PDB entry 3DFS | X-ray diffraction, 2.03 A resolution | chains B and C of the 4 polymer chains in the assembly

== Chain B (and C) ==
Molecule: Fructose-bisphosphate aldolase A
Source organism: Oryctolagus cuniculus
Notes: EC 4.1.2.13; chain C of this document is another copy of the same molecule, construct and numbering; everything in this record applies to it too
UniProtKB: P00883 (ALDOA_RABIT); residues 1-363 here correspond to UniProt positions 2-364 (UniProt number = residue number + 1)
Sequence (363 residues; row label = number of the first residue in the row):
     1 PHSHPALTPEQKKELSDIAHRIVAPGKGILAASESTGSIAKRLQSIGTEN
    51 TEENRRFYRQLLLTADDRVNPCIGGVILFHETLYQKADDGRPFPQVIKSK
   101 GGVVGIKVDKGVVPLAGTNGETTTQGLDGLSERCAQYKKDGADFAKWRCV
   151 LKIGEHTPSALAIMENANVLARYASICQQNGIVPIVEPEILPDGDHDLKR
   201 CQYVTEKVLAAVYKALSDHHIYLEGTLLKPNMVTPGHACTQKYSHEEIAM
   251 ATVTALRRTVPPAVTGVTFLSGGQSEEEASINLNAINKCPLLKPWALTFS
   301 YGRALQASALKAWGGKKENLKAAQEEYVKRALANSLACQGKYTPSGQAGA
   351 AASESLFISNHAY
Not modelled in the structure: 346-358 (chain C: 349-358)
Sequence notes: engineered mutation S33 (Asp34 in P00883)
UniProt features mapped onto this chain:
  - active site: E187 (Proton acceptor), K229 (Schiff-base intermediate with dihydroxyacetone-P)
  - binding site (beta-D-fructose 1,6-bisphosphate): R42, S271 to G273, S300, R303
  - site: C72 (Essential for substrate cleavage), K107 (Essential for substrate cleavage), K146 (Alkylation inactivates the enzyme), H361 (Alkylation inactivates the enzyme), Y363 (Necessary for preference for fructose 1,6-bisphosphate over fructose 1-phosphate)
  - modified residue: T8 (Phosphothreonine), S35 (Phosphoserine), S38 (Phosphoserine), K41 (N6-acetyllysine), S45 (Phosphoserine), K98 (N6-(2-hydroxyisobutyryl)lysine), K107 (N6-acetyllysine), K110 (N6-acetyllysine), S131 (Phosphoserine), K146 (N6-(2-hydroxyisobutyryl)lysine), S271 (Phosphoserine), K311 (N6-malonyllysine), K329 (N6-acetyllysine), N360 (Deamidated asparagine)
  - cross-link: K41 (Glycyl lysine isopeptide (Lys-Gly) (interchain with G-Cter in SUMO1))
Glycans and other covalent adducts: 1,3-dihydroxyacetonephosphate (13P) linked to K229
Small-molecule neighbours: 1,3-dihydroxyacetonephosphate (13P): A31, S33, I77, K146, E187, L270, S271, G272, S300, Y301, G302, R303

== Interface between chain B and chain C ==
Residue-residue contacts (65; chain B residue first):
  P1(B) - T157(C)
  P1(B) - P158(C)
  P1(B) - R200(C)  hydrogen bond (backbone-side chain)
  P1(B) - Y203(C)
  P1(B) - V204(C)
  H2(B) - G154(C)
  H2(B) - E155(C)  hydrogen bond (side chain-backbone)
  H2(B) - R200(C)
  H2(B) - Y203(C)
  S3(B) - Y203(C)
  P9(B) - H361(C)
  K12(B) - H361(C)
  K12(B) - Y363(C)  hydrogen bond (side chain-backbone)
  K13(B) - H361(C)
  S16(B) - H361(C)
  E155(B) - H2(C)  hydrogen bond (backbone-side chain)
  T157(B) - P1(C)
  P158(B) - P1(C)
  R200(B) - P1(C)  hydrogen bond (side chain-backbone)
  R200(B) - H2(C)
  Y203(B) - H2(C)  hydrogen bond (side chain-backbone)
  Y203(B) - S3(C)
  Y203(B) - H220(C)
  V204(B) - P1(C)
  K207(B) - S217(C)  hydrogen bond (side chain-backbone)
  K207(B) - H220(C)  hydrogen bond
  A210(B) - K214(C)
  A210(B) - S217(C)
  K214(B) - A211(C)
  K214(B) - K214(C)
  S217(B) - K207(C)  hydrogen bond (backbone-side chain)
  S217(B) - A210(C)
  H220(B) - Y203(C)
  H220(B) - K207(C)  hydrogen bond
  Y222(B) - R258(C)
  Y222(B) - H361(C)
  L223(B) - R258(C)
  E224(B) - R258(C)  salt bridge
  R257(B) - P261(C)
  R257(B) - P262(C)
  R257(B) - A263(C)  hydrogen bond (backbone-backbone)
  R258(B) - Y222(C)
  R258(B) - L223(C)
  R258(B) - E224(C)  salt bridge
  R258(B) - P261(C)
  R258(B) - A263(C)
  V260(B) - P262(C)
  P261(B) - R257(C)
  P261(B) - R258(C)
  P262(B) - R257(C)
  P262(B) - V260(C)
  P262(B) - P294(C)  hydrophobic
  P262(B) - W295(C)  hydrophobic
  A263(B) - R257(C)  hydrogen bond (backbone-backbone)
  A263(B) - R258(C)
  L292(B) - P294(C)  hydrophobic
  P294(B) - P262(C)  hydrophobic
  P294(B) - L292(C)  hydrophobic
  W295(B) - P262(C)  hydrophobic
  H361(B) - P9(C)
  H361(B) - K12(C)
  H361(B) - K13(C)
  H361(B) - S16(C)
  H361(B) - Y222(C)  hydrogen bond
  Y363(B) - K12(C)  hydrogen bond (backbone-side chain)
Interface residues without a listed pair, chain B (38 interface residues in all): G154, H156, A211, T254, T259, A362
Interface residues without a listed pair, chain C (38 interface residues in all): H156, T254, T259, A362

== In short ==
The chain B/chain C interface involves 38 residues from each chain; the contacts include 14 hydrogen bonds and
2 salt bridges. Polar contacts include E224(B)-R258(C), P1(B)-R200(C) and H2(B)-E155(C). Covalently linked
1,3-dihydroxyacetonephosphate: at K229(B).
Chain B and chain C are both Fructose-bisphosphate aldolase A (Oryctolagus cuniculus); the structure,
Dihydroxyacetone phosphate Schiff base intermediate in D33S mutant fructose-1,6-bisphosphate aldolase from
rabbit muscle, was determined by X-ray diffraction, deposited together with 3DFN, 3DFO, 3DFP, 3DFQ and 3DFT.
